Entry 5HYT (X-ray diffraction, 2.54 A resolution); this record covers chains A and C of the 4 polymer chains in the assembly.

# Chain A (and C)
Name: Precursor to Protein Sir22
Source organism: Streptococcus pyogenes
Notes: chain C of this document is another copy of the same molecule, construct and numbering; everything in this record applies to it too
Reference sequence: Q54901 (Q54901_STRPY); residue numbers follow UniProt; this construct covers 48-126
Chain sequence (83 residues; each row starts with the number of its first residue):
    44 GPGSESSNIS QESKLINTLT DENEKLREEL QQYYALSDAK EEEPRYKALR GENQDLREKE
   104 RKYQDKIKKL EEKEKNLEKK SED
Not modelled in the structure: 44-51, 81-126 (chain C: 44-51, 80-126)
Sequence notes: expression tag (44-47)

# How chain A and chain C interact
Pairs across the interface - 28 pairs, chain A then chain C:
  I59(A) with L58(C), hydrophobic; I59(C), hydrophobic; L62(C)
  L62(A) with I59(C); L62(C), hydrophobic; T63(C)
  T63(A) with L62(C)
  E65(A) with N66(C), hydrogen bond; R70(C), salt bridge
  N66(A) with L62(C), hydrogen bond (side chain-backbone); E65(C), hydrogen bond; N66(C), hydrogen bond; L69(C)
  L69(A) with N66(C); L69(C), hydrophobic; R70(C); L73(C), hydrophobic
  R70(A) with E65(C), salt bridge; L69(C)
  L73(A) with L69(C), hydrophobic; E72(C); L73(C), hydrophobic; Y76(C), hydrophobic
  Y76(A) with L73(C), hydrophobic; Y76(C), hydrophobic; Y77(C)
  Y77(A) with E72(C), hydrogen bond; Y76(C)
Also at the interface, not in a pair above, chain A (13 interface residues in all): E55, L58, E72
Also at the interface, not in a pair above, chain C (13 interface residues in all): E55

# Summary
Chain A and chain C each contribute 13 residues to their interface; the contacts include 5 hydrogen bonds and
2 salt bridges. Polar contacts include E65(A)-R70(C), E65(A)-N66(C) and N66(A)-L62(C).
Both chains are Precursor to Protein Sir22 (Streptococcus pyogenes). Entry 5HYT (Structure of human
C4b-binidng protein alpha chain CCP domains 1 and 2 in complex with the ...) was determined by X-ray
diffraction together with 5HYP, 5HYU, 5HZP and 5I0Q from the same study.
